PDB entry 7TJ5 | electron microscopy, 2.41 A resolution | chains B and C of the 4 polymer chains in the assembly

# Chain B (and C)
Name: Putative transcriptional regulator, Crp/Fnr family
Organism: Spirochaeta thermophila DSM 6578
Notes: chain C of this document is another copy of the same molecule, construct and numbering; everything in this record applies to it too
UniProtKB: G0GA88 (G0GA88_SPITZ); residue numbers follow UniProt; this construct covers 1-420
Chain sequence (456 residues; row label = number of the first residue in the row; numbers below 1 keep their minus sign (Met-18 is residue -18)):
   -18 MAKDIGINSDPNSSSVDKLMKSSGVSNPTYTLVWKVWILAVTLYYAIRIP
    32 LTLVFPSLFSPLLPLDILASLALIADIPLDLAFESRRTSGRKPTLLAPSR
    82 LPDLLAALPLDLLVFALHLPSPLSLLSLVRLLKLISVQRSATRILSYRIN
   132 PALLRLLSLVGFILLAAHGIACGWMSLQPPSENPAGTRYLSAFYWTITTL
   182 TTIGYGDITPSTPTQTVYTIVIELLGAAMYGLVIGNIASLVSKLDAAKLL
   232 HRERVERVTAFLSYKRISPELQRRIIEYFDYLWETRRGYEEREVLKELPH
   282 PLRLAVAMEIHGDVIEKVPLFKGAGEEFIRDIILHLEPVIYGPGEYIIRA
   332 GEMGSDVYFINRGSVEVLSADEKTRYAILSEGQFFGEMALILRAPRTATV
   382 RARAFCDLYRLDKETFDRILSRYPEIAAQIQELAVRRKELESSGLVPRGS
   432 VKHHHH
Unresolved in the structure: -18 to 9, 66-79, 416-437
Sequence notes: initiating methionine (-18); expression tag (-17 to 0, 421-437)
Ligand contacts:
  - adenosine-3',5'-cyclic-monophosphate (CMP): Ile329, Val348, Tyr357, Ala358, Phe366, Gly367, Glu368, Met369, Arg377, Thr378, Ala379, Val381
  - D21 ((2R)-1-(hexadecanoyloxy)-3-(phosphonooxy)propan-2-yl (9Z)-octadec-9-enoate), molecule 1: Ala21, Leu24, Tyr25, Ile28, Leu32, Leu43
  - D21, molecule 2: Ile28, Leu32, Phe36, Leu39, His149, Ala166, Tyr170
  - D21, molecule 3: Pro31, Leu34, Val35, Ser102, Ser105, Leu106, Leu109, Gly150, Ile151, Cys153, Gly154, Ser157, Leu158, Tyr199
  - D21, molecule 4: Gln119, Arg136, Ser139, Leu140, Phe143, Leu205, Ala208, Ala209, Leu213
  - D21, molecule 5: Leu137, Val141, Ile144, Leu181, Thr182, Gly207, Met210, Tyr211, Val214, Ile218, Leu221, Leu225
  - D21, molecule 6: Leu158, Thr195, Val198, Tyr199, Val202
  - D21, molecule 7: Gly167, Thr168, Tyr170, Leu171, Phe174
  - D21, molecule 8: Pro194, Thr195, Ile201, Val202, Leu205

# Interface between chain B and chain C
Residue-residue contacts (85):
  Leu171(B) with Pro194(C); Thr197(C); Val198(C), hydrophobic; Ile201(C), hydrophobic
  Phe174(B) with Ile201(C), hydrophobic
  Tyr175(B) with Pro191(C); Thr197(C); Thr200(C); Ile201(C), hydrophobic; Glu204(C)
  Ile178(B) with Ile201(C), hydrophobic; Glu204(C)
  Thr179(B) with Glu204(C), hydrogen bond
  Thr182(B) with Thr183(C); Glu204(C); Ala208(C)
  Thr183(B) with Thr183(C)
  Ile184(B) with Thr180(C); Thr183(C); Ile184(C); Gly185(C); Glu204(C)
  Gly185(B) with Gly185(C)
  Tyr186(B) with Trp176(C); Thr180(C), hydrogen bond; Gly185(C); Tyr186(C); Gly187(C); Thr200(C); Glu204(C)
  Tyr211(B) with Ala208(C), hydrogen bond (side chain-backbone); Tyr211(C); Gly212(C)
  Ile215(B) with Ile215(C), hydrophobic
  Ile218(B) with Gly212(C); Leu213(C), hydrophobic
  Ala219(B) with Gly216(C)
  Val222(B) with Asn217(C)
  Ser223(B) with Ser220(C); Lys224(C)
  Leu225(B) with Arg136(C)
  Asp226(B) with Pro132(C); Arg136(C), salt bridge
  Lys229(B) with Ser127(C); Pro132(C)
  Leu230(B) with Lys224(C)
  Arg233(B) with Tyr128(C); Ile130(C); Asn131(C)
  Arg235(B) with Glu278(C)
  Arg238(B) with Tyr270(C); Val275(C); Glu278(C), salt bridge
  Phe242(B) with Glu272(C); Val275(C), hydrophobic
  Tyr245(B) with Tyr262(C); Thr266(C); Arg267(C), hydrogen bond; Arg343(C), hydrogen bond (backbone-side chain); Asp388(C), hydrogen bond
  Lys246(B) with Glu272(C), salt bridge; Asn342(C); Asp388(C), salt bridge; Tyr390(C), hydrogen bond
  Arg247(B) with Arg343(C)
  Ile248(B) with Glu290(C); Ile291(C), hydrophobic
  Ser249(B) with Glu290(C), hydrogen bond
  Leu252(B) with Ala286(C); Val287(C); Glu290(C)
  Arg255(B) with Leu283(C)
  Ile256(B) with Leu279(C), hydrophobic; Leu283(C), hydrophobic
  Tyr259(B) with Pro280(C); Leu283(C), hydrophobic
  Phe260(B) with Glu278(C); Leu279(C), hydrophobic
  Ile321(B) with Pro280(C); Pro282(C)
  Tyr322(B) with Pro282(C), hydrophobic
  Glu326(B) with Pro282(C)
  Arg330(B) with Arg311(C)
  Met334(B) with Glu308(C)
  Glu395(B) with Arg403(C), salt bridge
Interface residues without a listed pair, chain B (47 interface residues in all): Leu145, Asp188, Val239, Leu243, Val320, Glu333, Arg374
Interface residues without a listed pair, chain C (59 interface residues in all): Arg129, Ile189, Thr190, Leu205, Ala209, Leu276, His281, Glu362

# Overview
Chain B and chain C form an interface of 47 and 59 residues respectively, with 8 hydrogen bonds and 5 salt
bridges. Polar pairs include Asp226(B)-Arg136(C), Arg238(B)-Glu278(C) and Lys246(B)-Glu272(C). Chain B binds 8
copies of compound D21 and adenosine-3',5'-cyclic-monophosphate.
Both chains are Putative transcriptional regulator, Crp/Fnr family (Spirochaeta thermophila DSM 6578). Entry
7TJ5 (SthK closed state, cAMP-bound in the presence of POPA) was determined by electron microscopy (same
publication as 7TJ6 and 7TKT).
